8IGR - chains C and N of the 12 polymer chains in the assembly; structure by electron microscopy, 3.10 A resolution.

== Chain C ==
Name: Transcriptional activator II
Organism: Escherichia phage Lambda
UniProtKB: P03042 (RPC2_LAMBD); residues 1-97 here = UniProt positions 1-97
Chain sequence (97 residues; row label = number of the first residue in the row):
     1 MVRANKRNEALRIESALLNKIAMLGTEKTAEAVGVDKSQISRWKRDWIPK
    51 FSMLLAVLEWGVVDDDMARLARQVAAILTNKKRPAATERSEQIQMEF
Not modelled in the structure: 1-5, 80-97
UniProt features mapped onto this chain:
  - DNA-binding region: Thr26 to Arg45 (H-T-H motif)

== Chain N ==
Molecule: nontemplate strand DNA
Sequence (85 nucleotides; row label = number of the first residue in the row):
     1 CTCTCGATTCGTAGAGCCTCGTTGCGTTTGTTTGCACGAACCATATGTAA
    51 GTATTTCCTTAGATAACAATTGATTGAATGTATGC
Not modelled in the structure: 1-16, 78-85

== Interface between chain C and chain N ==
Contacting residue pairs (14; chain C residue first):
  Gly25(C) - DT31(N)  phosphate contact
  Thr26(C) - DT31(N)  hydrogen bond to the phosphate
  Thr26(C) - DT32(N)  phosphate contact
  Glu27(C) - DT31(N)  hydrogen bond to the phosphate
  Lys28(C) - DG30(N)  salt bridge to the phosphate
  Lys37(C) - DT31(N)  base contact
  Lys37(C) - DT32(N)  base contact
  Ser38(C) - DT33(N)  base contact
  Ser41(C) - DT32(N)  phosphate contact
  Ser41(C) - DT33(N)  base contact
  Arg42(C) - DT33(N)  base contact
  Arg42(C) - DG34(N)  hydrogen bond to the base
  Lys44(C) - DT32(N)  salt bridge to the phosphate
  Arg45(C) - DT33(N)  salt bridge to the phosphate
Interface residues without a listed pair, chain C (11 interface residues in all): Ala22
Interface residues without a listed pair, chain N (6 interface residues in all): DC35

== In short ==
11 residues of chain C face 6 of chain N across their interface; the contacts include 3 hydrogen bonds and 3
salt bridges. Polar contacts include Arg42(C)-DG34(N), Thr26(C)-DT31(N) and Glu27(C)-DT31(N).
Chain C is Transcriptional activator II (Escherichia phage Lambda) and chain N is nontemplate strand DNA; the
structure, Cryo-EM structure of CII-dependent transcription activation complex, was determined by electron
microscopy (same publication as 8IGS).
